5W3D - chains A and B; structure by X-ray diffraction, 2.79 A resolution.

== Chain A (and B) ==
Protein: Protein claret segregational
Source organism: Drosophila melanogaster
Notes: chain B of this document is another copy of the same molecule, construct and numbering; everything in this record applies to it too
Reference sequence: P20480 (NCD_DROME); numbering as in UniProt (aligned over 293-700)
Amino-acid sequence (412 residues; row label = number of the first residue in the row):
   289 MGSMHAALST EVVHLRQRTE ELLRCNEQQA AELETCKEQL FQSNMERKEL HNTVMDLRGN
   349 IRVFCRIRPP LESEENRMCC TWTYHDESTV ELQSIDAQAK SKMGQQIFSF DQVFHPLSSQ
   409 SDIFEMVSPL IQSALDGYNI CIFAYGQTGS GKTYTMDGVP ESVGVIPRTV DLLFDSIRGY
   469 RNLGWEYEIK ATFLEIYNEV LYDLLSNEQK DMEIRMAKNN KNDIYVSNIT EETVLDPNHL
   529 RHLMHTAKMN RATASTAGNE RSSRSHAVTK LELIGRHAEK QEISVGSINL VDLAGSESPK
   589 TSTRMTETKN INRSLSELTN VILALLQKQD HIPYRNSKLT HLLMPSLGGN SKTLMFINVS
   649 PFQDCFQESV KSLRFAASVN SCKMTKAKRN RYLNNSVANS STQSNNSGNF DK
Disordered / not traced: 289-291, 385-391, 540-547, 588-598, 672-700 (chain B: 289-291, 386-390, 471, 494-517, 541-549, 566-571, 588-599, 617-620, 634-637, 670-700)
Sequence notes: initiating methionine (289); expression tag (290-292); conflict Asn-697 (Ser in P20480)
Metal / ion sites: Mg2+: Thr-441 (together with ADP)
Ligand contacts: ADP (adenosine-5'-diphosphate): Arg-354, Arg-356, Pro-357, Gln-435, Thr-436, Gly-437, Ser-438, Gly-439, Lys-440, Thr-441, Tyr-442
UniProt features mapped onto this chain:
  - region: Ala-664 to Asn-668 (Required for minus-end directionality)
  - binding site (ATP): Gly-434 to Thr-441
  - mutagenesis: Val-556 (V556F: In ncd(D); reduces motor velocity and shows abnormal chromosomal segregation)
From the paper describing this entry:
  - conformationally variable residues (side-chain flip): Asn-427, Gly-434, Arg-529, Lys-659, Arg-662
  - contacts within the chain: Asn-340/Lys-640

== Chain A / chain B interface ==
Residue-residue contacts (51):
  His-293(A) with Met-292(B); His-293(B)
  Leu-296(A) with Leu-296(B), hydrophobic
  Ser-297(A) with Leu-296(B)
  Glu-299(A) with Val-300(B); Arg-304(B), salt bridge
  Val-300(A) with Glu-299(B)
  Leu-303(A) with Val-300(B); Leu-303(B), hydrophobic; Arg-304(B); Thr-307(B)
  Arg-304(A) with Leu-303(B)
  Arg-306(A) with Leu-311(B)
  Thr-307(A) with Thr-307(B), hydrogen bond
  Leu-310(A) with Thr-307(B); Leu-311(B), hydrophobic
  Cys-313(A) with Asn-314(B), hydrogen bond
  Asn-314(A) with Leu-310(B); Cys-313(B), hydrogen bond; Asn-314(B); Gln-317(B), hydrogen bond (backbone-side chain)
  Gln-317(A) with Asn-314(B); Gln-317(B), hydrogen bond; Ala-318(B)
  Ala-318(A) with Gln-317(B)
  Glu-320(A) with Leu-321(B)
  Leu-321(A) with Glu-320(B); Leu-321(B)
  Cys-324(A) with Cys-324(B), hydrogen bond; Lys-325(B)
  Lys-325(A) with Glu-320(B), salt bridge; Cys-324(B)
  Gln-327(A) with Leu-328(B)
  Leu-328(A) with Gln-327(B); Leu-328(B), hydrophobic
  Ser-331(A) with Ser-331(B), hydrogen bond; Asn-332(B), hydrogen bond; Arg-335(B)
  Asn-332(A) with Ser-331(B)
  Glu-334(A) with Arg-335(B), salt bridge; Glu-375(B)
  Arg-335(A) with Glu-334(B); Arg-335(B); Leu-338(B)
  Leu-338(A) with Arg-335(B); Leu-338(B), hydrophobic; Val-342(B)
  Val-342(A) with Val-342(B), hydrophobic
  Leu-345(A) with Leu-345(B), hydrophobic
  Asn-470(A) with Gln-327(B), hydrogen bond
  Leu-471(A) with Gln-327(B)
Interface residues without a listed pair, chain A (34 interface residues in all): Leu-311, His-339, Thr-341, Arg-346, Gly-467
Interface residues without a listed pair, chain B (33 interface residues in all): Arg-306, Thr-323, His-339, Thr-341, Arg-346

== Summary ==
34 residues of chain A and 33 residues of chain B are in contact, with 9 hydrogen bonds and 3 salt bridges.
Polar pairs include Glu-299(A)/Arg-304(B), Lys-325(A)/Glu-320(B) and Glu-334(A)/Arg-335(B). Ligands of chain
A: ADP. From the paper: conformational variability at Asn-427(A), Gly-434(A) and Arg-529(A) among others;
contacts within the chain involving Asn-340(A) and Lys-640(A).
Both chains are Protein claret segregational (Drosophila melanogaster). Entry 5W3D (The structure of
kinesin-14 wild-type Ncd-ADP dimer) was determined by X-ray diffraction (same publication as 5WDE and 5WDH).
